Entry 9FE5 (X-ray diffraction, 2.10 A resolution); this record covers chains A and D of the 4 polymer chains in the assembly.

== Chain A ==
Molecule: NADH-quinone oxidoreductase subunit E
Source organism: Aquifex aeolicus VF5
Notes: EC 7.1.1.-
UniProtKB: O66842 (NUOE_AQUAE); residue numbers follow UniProt; this construct covers 1-160
Sequence (160 residues; each row starts with the number of its first residue):
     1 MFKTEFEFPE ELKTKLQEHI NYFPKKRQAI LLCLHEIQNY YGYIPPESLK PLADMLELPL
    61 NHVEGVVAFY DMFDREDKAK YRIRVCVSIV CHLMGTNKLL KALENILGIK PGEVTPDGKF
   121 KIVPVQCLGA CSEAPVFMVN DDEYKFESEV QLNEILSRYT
Not modelled in the structure: 1-4
Bound ions: 2Fe-2S cluster Fe: Cys-86, Cys-91, Cys-127, Cys-131
Small-molecule neighbours: 2Fe-2S cluster (FES): Cys-86, Ser-88, Ile-89, Val-90, Cys-91, Cys-127, Leu-128, Gly-129, Ala-130, Cys-131, Val-136
Swiss-Prot annotation at these positions:
  - binding site ([2Fe-2S] cluster): Cys-86, Cys-91, Cys-127, Cys-131

== Chain D ==
Molecule: NADH-quinone oxidoreductase subunit F
Source organism: Aquifex aeolicus VF5
UniProtKB: O66841 (NUOF_AQUAE); residue numbers follow UniProt; this construct covers 1-426
Sequence (434 residues; numbered 1 to 434; the number before each row is that of its first residue):
     1 MRSYPAIPRI YAETTLNMLL KRAKKPRVHS IDEYLKDGGY QALEKALNMS PEEIIDWVDK
    61 STLRGGGGAG FPTGKKWKFA VQNPGPRYFI CNADESEPGT FKDRIIIERD PHLLIEGIII
   121 SSYAIGANEA YIYIRGEYPA GYYILRDAIE EAKKKGFLGK NILGSGFDLE IYVARGAGAY
   181 ICGEETALIE SLEGKRGHPR LKPPYPVQKG LWGKPTVVNN VETIANVPFI ISMGWEEYRY
   241 IGPSDYAGPK LFPVSGKVKK PGVYELPMNT TLREVIFKYA GGTLGNKKVK AVFSGALDCF
   301 SSEELDIPMD YSPLGFGGTG TVIVLTEEDD IVEAALKIAE FYEHETCGQC TPCRVGCYEQ
   361 ANLLEKIYKG EATEQDWEGF DFVNRNIQPT SICGLGAVAG RLIRQTLEKF PEEWEKYRKK
   421 SASLPLAGHH HHHH
Not modelled in the structure: 1, 421-434
Differences from the reference sequence: engineered mutation Gly-66 (Arg in O66841); expression tag (427-434)
Bound ions: Na+ site 1: Asp-94, Ala-179; Na+ site 2 near Glu-108 (its only coordinating residue here); Na+ site 3 near Asp-245 (its only coordinating residue here); 4Fe-4S cluster Fe: Cys-347, Cys-350, Cys-353, Cys-393
Small-molecule neighbours:
  - FNR (1-deoxy-1-(7,8-dimethyl-2,4-dioxo-3,4-dihydro-2H-benzo[g]pteridin-1-id-10(5h)-yl)-5-O-phosphonato-D-ribitol): Gly-65, Gly-66, Gly-67, Gly-68, Phe-71, Lys-76, Asn-92, Asp-94, Glu-95, Ser-96, Tyr-180, Ile-181, Gly-183, Glu-184, Glu-185, Val-218, Asn-219, Asn-220, Thr-223, Gly-394, Leu-395
  - NADH (NAI; 1,4-dihydronicotinamide adenine dinucleotide): Gly-67, Gly-68, Ala-69, Phe-71, Lys-76, Phe-79, Glu-95, Ser-96, Glu-97, Thr-100, Tyr-180, Glu-185, Tyr-205, Pro-206, Val-207, Val-218, Leu-297, Gly-318, Thr-319
  - 4Fe-4S cluster (SF4): Ile-181, Pro-199, Thr-346, Cys-347, Gly-348, Gln-349, Cys-350, Cys-353, Ser-391, Ile-392, Cys-393, Leu-395, Gly-396
Swiss-Prot annotation at these positions:
  - binding site (NAD(+)): Gly-65, Gly-67 to Gly-74
  - binding site (FMN): Gly-176 to Thr-223
  - binding site ([4Fe-4S] cluster): Cys-347, Cys-350, Cys-353, Cys-393

== How chain A and chain D interact ==
Contacting residue pairs (8; chain A residue first):
  Glu-147(A) / Leu-35(D)
  Glu-147(A) / Lys-36(D)  salt bridge
  Ser-148(A) / Lys-36(D)  hydrogen bond (side chain-backbone)
  Gln-151(A) / Gln-41(D)  hydrogen bond (backbone-side chain)
  Glu-154(A) / Gln-41(D)
  Ile-155(A) / Gln-41(D)
  Arg-158(A) / Gln-41(D)
  Arg-158(A) / Glu-44(D)  salt bridge
Also at the interface, not in a pair above, chain A (9 interface residues in all): Glu-133, Lys-145, Val-150
Also at the interface, not in a pair above, chain D (6 interface residues in all): Asp-32, Lys-155

== Overview ==
9 residues of chain A and 6 residues of chain D are in contact, with 2 hydrogen bonds and 2 salt bridges.
Among the polar pairs are Glu-147(A)/Lys-36(D), Arg-158(A)/Glu-44(D) and Ser-148(A)/Lys-36(D). Chain A binds
2Fe-2S cluster.
Chain A is NADH-quinone oxidoreductase subunit E and chain D is NADH-quinone oxidoreductase subunit F, both
from Aquifex aeolicus VF5; the structure, Crystal Structure of NuoEF variant R66G(NuoF) from Aquifex aeolicus
bound to NADH under anoxic conditions after ..., was determined by X-ray diffraction (same publication as
9FDJ, 9FDK, 9FDV, 9FE0, 9FE7, 9FE8 and 6 further entries).
